6LWP - chains A and B of the 3 polymer chains in the assembly; structure by X-ray diffraction, 2.64 A resolution.

[Chain A]
Protein: Endonuclease 8-like 1
From: Homo sapiens
Notes: EC 3.2.2.-, 4.2.99.18
UniProt: Q96FI4 (NEIL1_HUMAN); residue numbers follow UniProt; this construct covers 1-295
Chain sequence (295 residues; numbered 1 to 295; the number before each row is that of its first residue):
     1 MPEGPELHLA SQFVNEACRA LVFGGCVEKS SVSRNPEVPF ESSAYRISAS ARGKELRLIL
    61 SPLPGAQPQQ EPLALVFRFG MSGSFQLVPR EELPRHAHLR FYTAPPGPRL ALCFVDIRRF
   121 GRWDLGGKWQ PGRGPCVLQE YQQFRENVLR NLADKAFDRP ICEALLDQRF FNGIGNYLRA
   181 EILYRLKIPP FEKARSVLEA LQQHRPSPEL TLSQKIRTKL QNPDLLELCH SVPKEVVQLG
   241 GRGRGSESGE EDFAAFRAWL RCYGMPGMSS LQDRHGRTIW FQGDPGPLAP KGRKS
Disordered / not traced: 1, 203-221, 245-248, 291-295
Construct notes: variant Arg242 (Lys in Q96FI4); engineered mutation Arg244 (Tyr in Q96FI4)
Curated features (UniProtKB/Swiss-Prot):
  - active site: Pro2 (Schiff-base intermediate with DNA), Glu3 (Proton donor), Lys54 (Proton donor)
  - binding site (DNA): Asn176
  - natural variant: Ala44 (A44D: Found in a patient with childhood-onset nephrotic syndrome, focal segmental glomerulosclerosis and end-stage renal disease; uncertain significance), Ala156 (A156T: Found in a patient with childhood-onset steroid-resistant nephrotic syndrome; uncertain significance), Glu181 (E181K: Found in a patient with nephrotic syndrome also carrying mutation P-159 in MYO1E), Arg242 (K242R: In RNA edited version; this construct carries the variant)
  - mutagenesis: Pro2 (P2T: Loss of glycosylase and AP lyase activity; Loss of glycosylase activity), Glu3 (E3Q: Loss of glycosylase and AP lyase activity), Lys54 (K54L: Loss of glycosylase activity), Arg277 (R277A: Strongly reduced glycosylase activity. Has little effect on AP lyase activity)
From the paper describing this entry:
  - binding site for the 13-nt DNA strand (chain B): Arg244
  - catalytic residues: Pro2 (citing earlier work)
  - mutagenesis - P2G: decreased catalytic activity (citing earlier work)
  - mutagenesis - R242A, R242H: decreased catalytic activity
  - mutagenesis - R242A/Y244R, R242H/Y244R: increased catalytic activity on DHU
  - mutagenesis - R242A/Y244R, R242H/Y244R: increased catalytic activity on Tg

[Chain B]
Molecule: 13-nt DNA strand
Sequence (13 nucleotides; each row starts with the number of its first residue):
     1 CGTCCAXGTC TAC
Modified / non-standard residues: EW3 ([(2R,3R,4R,5R)-5-[2,4-bis(oxidanylidene)-1,3-diazinan-1-yl]-4-fluoranyl-3-oxidanyl-oxolan-2-yl]methyl dihydrogen phosphate) at position 7

[Interface between chain A and chain B]
Pairs across the interface (28; chain A residue first):
  Pro2(A) - EW3_7(B)  base contact
  Pro2(A) - DG8(B)  sugar contact
  Glu3(A) - EW3_7(B)  sugar contact
  Glu3(A) - DG8(B)  phosphate contact
  Glu6(A) - EW3_7(B)  base contact
  Lys54(A) - DG8(B)  salt bridge to the phosphate
  Lys54(A) - DT9(B)  salt bridge to the phosphate
  Arg78(A) - DC10(B)  salt bridge to the phosphate
  Gly80(A) - DG8(B)  sugar contact
  Met81(A) - EW3_7(B)  base contact
  Met81(A) - DG8(B)  base contact
  Arg118(A) - DA6(B)  hydrogen bond to the base
  Phe120(A) - DG8(B)  base contact
  Gln130(A) - DC10(B)  phosphate contact
  Arg133(A) - DT9(B)  salt bridge to the phosphate
  Gln168(A) - DT9(B)  phosphate contact
  Gly175(A) - DG8(B)  phosphate contact
  Asn176(A) - EW3_7(B)  hydrogen bond to the phosphate
  Asn176(A) - DG8(B)  hydrogen bond to the phosphate
  Tyr177(A) - EW3_7(B)  sugar contact
  Arg244(A) - EW3_7(B)  base contact
  Phe256(A) - EW3_7(B)  base contact
  Arg257(A) - EW3_7(B)  base contact
  Tyr263(A) - DA6(B)  phosphate contact
  Tyr263(A) - EW3_7(B)  hydrogen bond to the phosphate
  Arg277(A) - EW3_7(B)  salt bridge to the phosphate
  Arg277(A) - DG8(B)  salt bridge to the phosphate
  Thr278(A) - DA6(B)  hydrogen bond to the phosphate
Interface residues without a listed pair, chain A (22 interface residues in all): Arg122

[In short]
The interface between chain A and chain B involves 22 residues on one side and 5 on the other; the contacts
include 5 hydrogen bonds and 6 salt bridges. Polar contacts include Arg118(A)-DA6(B), Asn176(A)-EW3_7(B) and
Asn176(A)-DG8(B). The paper reports the catalytic residue Pro2(A); P2G, R242A and R242H of chain A reduce
catalytic activity; 5 substitutions were tested in all.
Chain A is Endonuclease 8-like 1 (Homo sapiens) and chain B is a 13-nt DNA strand; the structure, Crystal
structure of human NEIL1(R242, Y244R) bound to duplex DNA containing 2'-fluoro-2'-deoxy-5,6-dihydrouridine,
was determined by X-ray diffraction, deposited together with 6LWA, 6LWB, 6LWC, 6LWD, 6LWF, 6LWG and 10 further
entries.
